Entry 6XAG (X-ray diffraction, 3.30 A resolution); this record covers chains A and C of the 4 polymer chains in the assembly.

# Chain A
Name: 14-3-3 protein zeta/delta
From: Homo sapiens
Reference sequence: P63104 (1433Z_HUMAN); residue numbers follow UniProt; this construct covers 1-230
Sequence (232 residues; numbered -1 to 230; the number before each row is that of its first residue; numbers below 1 keep their minus sign (Gly-1 is residue -1)):
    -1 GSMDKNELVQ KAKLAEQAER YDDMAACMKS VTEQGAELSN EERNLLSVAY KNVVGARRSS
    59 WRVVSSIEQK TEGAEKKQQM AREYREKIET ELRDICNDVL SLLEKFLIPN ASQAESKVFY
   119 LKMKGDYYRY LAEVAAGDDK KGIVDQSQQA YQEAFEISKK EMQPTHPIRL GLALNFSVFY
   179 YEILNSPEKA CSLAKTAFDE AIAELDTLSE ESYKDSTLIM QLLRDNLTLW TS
Disordered / not traced: -1 to 0
Construct notes: expression tag (-1 to 0)

# Chain C
Name: Serine/threonine-protein kinase B-raf
From: Homo sapiens
Notes: EC 2.7.11.1
Reference sequence: P15056 (BRAF_HUMAN); residue numbers follow UniProt; this construct covers 447-735
Sequence (290 residues; row label = number of the first residue in the row):
   446 GSDDWEIPDG QITVGQRIGS GSFGTVYKGK WHGDVAVKML NVTAPTPQQL QAFKNEVGVL
   506 RKTRHVNILL FMGYSTKPQL AIVTQWCEGS SLYHHLHASE TKFEMKKLID IARQTARGMD
   566 YLHAKSIIHR DLKSNNIFLH EDNTVKIGDF GLATVKSRWS GSHQFEQLSG SILWMAPEVI
   626 RMQDSNPYSF QSDVYAFGIV LYELMTGQLP YSNINNRDQI IEMVGRGSLS PDLSKVRSNC
   686 PKRMKRLMAE CLKKKRDERP SFPRILAEIE ELARELPKIH RSASEPSLNR
Disordered / not traced: 446-448, 468, 608-614, 733-735
Construct notes: expression tag (446); conflict Ala543 (Ile in P15056), Ser544 (Ile in P15056), Lys551 (Ile in P15056), Arg562 (Gln in P15056), Asn588 (Leu in P15056), Ser630 (Lys in P15056), Glu667 (Phe in P15056), Ser673 (Tyr in P15056), Arg688 (Ala in P15056), Ser706 (Leu in P15056), Arg709 (Gln in P15056), Glu713 (Ser in P15056), Glu716 (Leu in P15056), Glu720 (Ser in P15056)
Modified / non-standard residues: Ser729 (phosphoserine; SEP)

# How chain A and chain C interact
Contacting residue pairs (24; chain A residue first):
  Lys193(A) - Gln461(C)
  Phe196(A) - Gln461(C)
  Phe196(A) - Arg462(C)
  Ile200(A) - Arg462(C)
  Ile200(A) - Ile463(C)
  Glu208(A) - Leu654(C)
  Glu208(A) - Arg662(C)
  Tyr211(A) - Tyr538(C)  hydrophobic
  Tyr211(A) - Asn580(C)
  Lys212(A) - Tyr538(C)
  Lys212(A) - His542(C)
  Thr215(A) - His539(C)  hydrogen bond (backbone-side chain)
  Thr215(A) - Ala543(C)
  Leu216(A) - His539(C)
  Leu216(A) - Ala543(C)
  Gln219(A) - Gly534(C)
  Gln219(A) - Ser535(C)  hydrogen bond
  Gln219(A) - His539(C)
  Arg222(A) - Gln461(C)
  Arg222(A) - Ile463(C)
  Arg222(A) - Trp531(C)
  Arg222(A) - Gly534(C)  hydrogen bond (side chain-backbone)
  Thr226(A) - Lys473(C)
  Thr226(A) - Glu533(C)
Other interface residues (no listed pair), chain A (14 interface residues in all): Asp197, Ser207, Leu225
Other interface residues (no listed pair), chain C (17 interface residues in all): Gly464, Ser544

# In short
Chain A and chain C form an interface of 14 and 17 residues respectively; the contacts include 3 hydrogen
bonds. Polar contacts include Thr215(A)-His539(C), Gln219(A)-Ser535(C) and Arg222(A)-Gly534(C).
Here chain A is 14-3-3 protein zeta/delta and chain C is Serine/threonine-protein kinase B-raf, both from Homo
sapiens. Entry 6XAG (Apo BRAF dimer bound to 14-3-3) was determined by X-ray diffraction.
